PDB entry 5F8T | X-ray diffraction, 1.75 A resolution | chains A and P

Chain A:
Protein: Plasma kallikrein light chain
Organism: Homo sapiens
Notes: EC 3.4.21.34
UniProtKB: P03952 (KLKB1_HUMAN); the construct lacks a stretch of the UniProt sequence and is renumbered around it, so the offset changes along the chain: 16-38 = UniProt 391-413; 39-60 = UniProt 416-437; 66-148 = UniProt 447-529; 150-173 = UniProt 530-553; 5 more segments
Amino-acid sequence (239 residues; numbered 16 to 246 plus 18 insertion-coded residues; 10 numbers in that range are skipped by the numbering (no residue carries them; nothing is unmodelled there); the number before each row is that of its first residue; a row labelled like 38A-38B holds insertion residues (38A, then the next letters in order)):
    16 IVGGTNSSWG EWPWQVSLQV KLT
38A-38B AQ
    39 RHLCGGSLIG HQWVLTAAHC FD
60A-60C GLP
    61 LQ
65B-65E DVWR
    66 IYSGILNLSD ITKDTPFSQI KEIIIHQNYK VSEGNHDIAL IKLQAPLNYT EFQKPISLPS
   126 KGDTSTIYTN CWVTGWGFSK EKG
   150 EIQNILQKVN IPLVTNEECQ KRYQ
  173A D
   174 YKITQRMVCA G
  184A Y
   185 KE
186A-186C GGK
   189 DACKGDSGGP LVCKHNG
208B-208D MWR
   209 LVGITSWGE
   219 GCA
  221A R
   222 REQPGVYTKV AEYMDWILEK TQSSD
Differences from the reference sequence: engineered mutation Ser-122 (Cys503 in P03952)
Cystine bridges: Cys-42/Cys-58, Cys-136/Cys-201, Cys-168/Cys-182, Cys-191/Cys-220
Residues lining bound ligands: piperidine-1-carboximidamide (MRZ): Asp-189, Ala-190, Cys-191, Lys-192, Ser-195, Thr-213, Ser-214, Trp-215, Gly-216, Gly-219, Cys-220, Gly-226
Swiss-Prot annotation at these positions:
  - active site (Charge relay system): His-57, Asp-102, Ser-195
  - glycosylation (N-linked (GlcNAc...) asparagine): Asn-21, Asn-72, Asn-113

Chain P:
Protein: Cys-pro-lys-arg-phe-M70-ala-leu-phe-cys
Amino-acid sequence (10 residues; numbered 1 to 10; the number before each row is that of its first residue):
     1 CPKRFAALFC
Cystine bridges: Cys-1/Cys-10
Residues lining bound ligands: piperidine-1-carboximidamide (MRZ): Arg-4, Phe-5, Ala-6

Chain A / chain P interface:
Residue-residue contacts - 30 pairs, chain A then chain P:
  Arg-39(A) with Phe-9(P)
  His-40(A) with Leu-8(P)
  His-57(A) with Phe-5(P); Ala-6(P); Ala-7(P)
  Asp-60(A) with Cys-1(P), hydrogen bond (side chain-backbone)
  Val-96(A) with Cys-1(P), hydrophobic; Pro-2(P)
  Ser-97(A) with Pro-2(P); Arg-4(P), hydrogen bond (backbone-side chain)
  Glu-98(A) with Arg-4(P), hydrogen bond (backbone-side chain)
  Gly-99(A) with Phe-5(P)
  Asp-102(A) with Phe-5(P)
  Tyr-174(A) with Arg-4(P)
  Cys-191(A) with Ala-6(P)
  Lys-192(A) with Lys-3(P), hydrogen bond (side chain-backbone); Phe-5(P), hydrogen bond (side chain-backbone); Ala-6(P); Ala-7(P); Leu-8(P)
  Gly-193(A) with Ala-6(P), hydrogen bond (backbone-backbone); Leu-8(P)
  Ser-195(A) with Ala-6(P); Ala-7(P), hydrogen bond (side chain-backbone)
  Ser-214(A) with Phe-5(P); Ala-6(P)
  Trp-215(A) with Arg-4(P); Phe-5(P), hydrophobic
  Gly-216(A) with Arg-4(P), hydrogen bond (backbone-backbone)
  Glu-217(A) with Lys-3(P)
Interface residues without a listed pair, chain A (21 interface residues in all): Leu-41, Phe-143, Lys-175
Interface residues without a listed pair, chain P (10 interface residues in all): Cys-10

In short:
Chain A and chain P form an interface of 21 and 10 residues respectively, with 1 covalent bond and 8 hydrogen
bonds. Among the polar pairs are Asp-60(A)/Cys-1(P), Ser-97(A)/Arg-4(P) and Glu-98(A)/Arg-4(P).
Piperidine-1-carboximidamide is bound between chain A and chain P.
Here chain A is Plasma kallikrein light chain (Homo sapiens) and chain P is
Cys-pro-lys-arg-phe-M70-ala-leu-phe-cys. Entry 5F8T (The crystal structure of human Plasma Kallikrein in
complex with its peptide inhibitor pkalin-2) was determined by X-ray diffraction.
